Entry 2Y7H (electron microscopy, 18.00 A resolution (very low resolution: no residue pairs are listed; an interface is given only as per-side residue counts)); this record covers chains A and B of the 5 polymer chains in the assembly.

Chain A:
Name: Type-1 restriction enzyme ecoki specificity protein
Organism: Escherichia coli
Notes: EC 3.1.21.3
UniProtKB: P05719 (T1SK_ECOLI); residue numbers follow UniProt; this construct covers 1-464
Amino-acid sequence (464 residues; row label = number of the first residue in the row):
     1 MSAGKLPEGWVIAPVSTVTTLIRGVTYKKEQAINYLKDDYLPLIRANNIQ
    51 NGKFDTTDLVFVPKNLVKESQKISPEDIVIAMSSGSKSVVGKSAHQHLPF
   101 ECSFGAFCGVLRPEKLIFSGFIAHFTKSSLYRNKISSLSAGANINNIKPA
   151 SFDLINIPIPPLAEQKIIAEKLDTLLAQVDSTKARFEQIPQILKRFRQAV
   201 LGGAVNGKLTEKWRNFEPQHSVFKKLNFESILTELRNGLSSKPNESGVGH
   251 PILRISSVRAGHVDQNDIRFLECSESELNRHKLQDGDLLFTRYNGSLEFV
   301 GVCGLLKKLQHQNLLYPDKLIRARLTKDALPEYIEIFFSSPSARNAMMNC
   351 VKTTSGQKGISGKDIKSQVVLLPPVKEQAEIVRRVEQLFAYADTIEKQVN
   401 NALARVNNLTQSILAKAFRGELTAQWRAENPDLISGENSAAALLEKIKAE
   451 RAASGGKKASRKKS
Reported in the primary citation:
  - mutagenesis - S139P, G141A, G141V: decreased catalytic activity (citing earlier work)
  - binding site for the 20-nt DNA strand: N145
  - binding site for the 20-nt DNA strand: Q357

Chain B:
Name: Type I restriction enzyme ecoki M protein
Organism: Escherichia coli
Notes: EC 3.1.21.3, 2.1.1.72
UniProtKB: P08957 (T1MK_ECOLI); residues 1-529 here = UniProt positions 1-529
Amino-acid sequence (529 residues; each row starts with the number of its first residue):
     1 MNNNDLVAKLWKLCDNLRDGGVSYQNYVNELASLLFLKMCKETGQEAEYL
    51 PEGYRWDDLKSRIGQEQLQFYRKMLVHLGEDDKKLVQAVFHNVSTTITEP
   101 KQITALVSNMDSLDWYNGAHGKSRDDFGDMYEGLLQKNANETKSGAGQYF
   151 TPRPLIKTIIHLLKPQPREVVQDPAAGTAGFLIEADRYVKSQTNDLDDLD
   201 GDTQDFQIHRAFIGLELVPGTRRLALMNCLLHDIEGNLDHGGAIRLGNTL
   251 GSDGENLPKAHIVATNPPFGSAAGTNITRTFVHPTSNKQLCFMQHIIETL
   301 HPGGRAAVVVPDNVLFEGGKGTDIRRDLMDKCHLHTILRLPTGIFYAQGV
   351 KTNVLFFTKGTVANPNQDKNCTDDVWVYDLRTNMPSFGKRTPFTDEHLQP
   401 FERVYGEDPHGLSPRTEGEWSFNAEETEVADSEENKNTDQHLATSRWRKF
   451 SREWIRTAKSDSLDISWLKDKDSIDADSLPEPDVLAAEAMGELVQALSEL
   501 DALMRELGASDEADLQRQLLEEAFGGVKE
Residues lining bound ligands: S-adenosylmethionine (SAM): Q148, Y149, F150, T151, I156, P174, A175, A176, G177, T178, G180, F181, L215, E216, L217, V218, T221, G247, N248, T249, L250, N266, P267, P268, A272, T275, F292
UniProt features mapped onto this chain:
  - binding site (S-adenosyl-L-methionine): Q148 to R153, T178 to G180, E216
Reported in the primary citation:
  - self-association interface (contacts with another copy of this molecule): G64 to L78, H91 to T98
  - binding site for S-adenosylmethionine: G177
  - mutagenesis - G177D: decreased binding to S-adenosylmethionine (citing earlier work)
  - binding site for the 20-nt DNA strand: N266, F269, F345

Chain A / chain B interface:
At this resolution (18 A) residue pairs are not listed: 25 residues of chain A and 31 of chain B lie at the interface.
Interface features reported in the paper:
  - interface residues, chain A: N133(A)
  - interface residues, chain B: A430(B), D464(B), D470(B)

Summary:
25 residues of chain A face 31 of chain B across their interface. Chain B binds S-adenosylmethionine. From
UniProt: 10 S-adenosyl-L-methionine-binding residues on chain B. The paper reports a binding site for the
20-nt DNA strand at N145(A), Q357(A) and N266(B) among others; S139P, G141A and G141V of chain A reduce
catalytic activity.
Chain A is Type-1 restriction enzyme ecoki specificity protein and chain B is Type I restriction enzyme ecoki
M protein, both from Escherichia coli; the structure, Atomic model of the DNA-bound methylase complex from the
Type I restriction-modification enzyme EcoKI (M2S1). Based ..., was determined by electron microscopy together
with 2Y7C from the same study.
